Entry 5N6X (X-ray diffraction, 1.75 A resolution); this record covers chains A and B.

Chain A (and B):
Molecule: WipA
Organism: Legionella pneumophila
Notes: chain B of this document is another copy of the same molecule, construct and numbering; everything in this record applies to it too
UniProtKB: Q5GA16 (Q5GA16_LEGPN); residues 24-435 here = UniProt positions 24-435
Amino-acid sequence (414 residues; row label = number of the first residue in the row):
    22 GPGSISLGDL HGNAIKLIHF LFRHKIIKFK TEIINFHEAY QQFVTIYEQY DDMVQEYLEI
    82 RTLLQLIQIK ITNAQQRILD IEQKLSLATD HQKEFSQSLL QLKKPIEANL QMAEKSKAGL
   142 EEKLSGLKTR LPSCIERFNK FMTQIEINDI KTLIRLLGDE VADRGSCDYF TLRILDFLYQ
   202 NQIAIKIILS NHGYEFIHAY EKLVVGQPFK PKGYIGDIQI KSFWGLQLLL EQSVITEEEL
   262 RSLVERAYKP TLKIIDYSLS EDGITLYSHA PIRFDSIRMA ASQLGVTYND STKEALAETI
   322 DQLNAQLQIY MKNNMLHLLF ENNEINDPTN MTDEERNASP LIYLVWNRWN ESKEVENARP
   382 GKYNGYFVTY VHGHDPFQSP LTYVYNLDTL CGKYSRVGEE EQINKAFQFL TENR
Disordered / not traced: 22, 419-435 (chain B: 22, 423-435)
Construct notes: expression tag (22-23)
Ion coordination: Mn2+ site 1: Asp180, Asn212, His290 (together with phosphate ion); Mn2+ site 2: Asp409 (shared with Asp409(B) of chain B)
What the authors report for this chain:
  - Mn2+ coordination: Asp180, Asn212, His290, Asp409
  - binding site for phosphate ion: Arg185, His213, Arg369
  - catalytic residues: Asp184, His213 (proposed by the authors, not directly observed)
  - specificity-determining residues: Arg369
  - catalytic residues: His32
  - mutagenesis - H32A, D180A: abolished catalytic activity
  - mutagenesis - R185A, H213A, R369A: decreased catalytic activity
  - mutagenesis - R185A: abolished catalytic activity on Phosphotyrosine
  - mutagenesis - R369A: abolished catalytic activity on phosphotyrosine-containing peptides
  - mutagenesis - R185A, R369A: abolished catalytic activity on phosphothreonine peptide
  - mutagenesis - H213A (Tm 56.62 degC): decreased stability
  - self-association interface (contacts with another copy of this molecule): Ile88 to Ser137

Interface between chain A and chain B:
Disulfides between the chains: Cys412(A)-Cys412(B)
Pairs across the interface (41):
  Lys91(A) - Glu345(B)
  Asn94(A) - Glu342(B)  hydrogen bond
  Asn94(A) - Asn344(B)  hydrogen bond
  Arg98(A) - Glu342(B)
  Asp101(A) - His338(B)
  Asp101(A) - Leu339(B)
  Lys105(A) - Met336(B)
  Gln113(A) - Asn334(B)  hydrogen bond
  Glu115(A) - Gln327(B)  hydrogen bond
  Glu115(A) - Ile330(B)
  Phe116(A) - Asn334(B)
  Phe116(A) - Met336(B)  hydrophobic
  Ser119(A) - Tyr331(B)  hydrogen bond
  Leu120(A) - Tyr331(B)
  Leu120(A) - Met336(B)  hydrophobic
  Leu120(A) - Leu339(B)  hydrophobic
  Gln122(A) - Ser303(B)
  Gln122(A) - Gln304(B)  hydrogen bond (side chain-backbone)
  Gln122(A) - Leu305(B)
  Gln122(A) - Gly306(B)
  Leu123(A) - Tyr331(B)
  Leu123(A) - Leu339(B)  hydrophobic
  Leu123(A) - Leu340(B)  hydrophobic
  Ile330(A) - Phe116(B)  hydrophobic
  Tyr331(A) - Ser119(B)  hydrogen bond
  Tyr331(A) - Leu120(B)
  Tyr331(A) - Leu123(B)
  Asn334(A) - Phe116(B)
  Met336(A) - Lys105(B)
  Met336(A) - Phe116(B)  hydrophobic
  Met336(A) - Leu120(B)  hydrophobic
  His338(A) - Asp101(B)  salt bridge
  Leu339(A) - Asp101(B)
  Leu339(A) - Leu120(B)  hydrophobic
  Leu339(A) - Leu123(B)  hydrophobic
  Leu340(A) - Leu123(B)  hydrophobic
  Glu342(A) - Asn94(B)  hydrogen bond
  Glu342(A) - Arg98(B)  hydrogen bond (backbone-side chain)
  Asn344(A) - Asn94(B)
  Glu345(A) - Lys91(B)
  Glu345(A) - Asn130(B)
Other interface residues (no listed pair), chain A (26 interface residues in all): Ile102, Gln304, Leu305, Gln327
Other interface residues (no listed pair), chain B (26 interface residues in all): Ile102

Overview:
The chain A/chain B interface involves 26 residues from each chain, with 1 disulfide bond, 9 hydrogen bonds
and 1 salt bridge. Among the polar pairs are His338(A)-Asp101(B), Asn94(A)-Glu342(B) and Asn94(A)-Asn344(B).
From the paper: catalytic residues Asp184(A), His213(A) and His32(A); R185A, H213A and R369A of chain A reduce
catalytic activity; 5 substitutions were tested in all.
Both chains are WipA (Legionella pneumophila). Entry 5N6X (Crystal structure of the Legionella effector WipA)
was determined by X-ray diffraction.
